6D6V - chains D and E of the 8 polymer chains in the assembly; structure by electron microscopy, 4.80 A resolution (low resolution: residue-level contacts below are approximate; hydrogen-bond / salt-bridge calls are withheld).

[Chain D]
Protein: Telomerase-associated protein 82
Source organism: Tetrahymena thermophila
UniProtKB: D2CVN6 (D2CVN6_TETTH); residue numbers follow UniProt; this construct covers 1-701
Amino-acid sequence (701 residues; row label = number of the first residue in the row):
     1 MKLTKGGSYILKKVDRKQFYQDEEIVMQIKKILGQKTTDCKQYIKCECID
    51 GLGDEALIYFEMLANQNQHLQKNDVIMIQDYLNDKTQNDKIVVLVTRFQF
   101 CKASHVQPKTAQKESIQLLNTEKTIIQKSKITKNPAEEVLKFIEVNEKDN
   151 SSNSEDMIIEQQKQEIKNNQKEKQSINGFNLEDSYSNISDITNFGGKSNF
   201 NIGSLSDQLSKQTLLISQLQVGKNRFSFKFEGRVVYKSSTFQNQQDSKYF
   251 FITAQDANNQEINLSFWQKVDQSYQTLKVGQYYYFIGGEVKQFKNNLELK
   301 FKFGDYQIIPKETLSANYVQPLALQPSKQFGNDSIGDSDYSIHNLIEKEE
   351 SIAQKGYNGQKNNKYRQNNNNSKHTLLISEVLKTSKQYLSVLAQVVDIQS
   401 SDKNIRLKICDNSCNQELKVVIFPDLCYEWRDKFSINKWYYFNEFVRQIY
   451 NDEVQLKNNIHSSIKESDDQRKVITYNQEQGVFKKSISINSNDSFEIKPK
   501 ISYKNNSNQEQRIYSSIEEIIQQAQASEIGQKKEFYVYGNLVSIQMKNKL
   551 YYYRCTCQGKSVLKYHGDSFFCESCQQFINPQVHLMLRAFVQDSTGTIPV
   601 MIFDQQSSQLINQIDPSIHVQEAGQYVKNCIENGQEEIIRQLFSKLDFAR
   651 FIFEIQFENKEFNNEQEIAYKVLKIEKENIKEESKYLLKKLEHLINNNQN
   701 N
Not modelled in the structure: 1-510, 698-701
Metal / ion sites: Zn2+: Cys555, Cys557, Cys572, Cys575

[Chain E]
Protein: Telomerase holoenzyme Teb2 subunit
Source organism: Tetrahymena thermophila
UniProtKB: A0A0U8TRG9 (A0A0U8TRG9_TETTH); numbering as in UniProt (aligned over 1-269)
Amino-acid sequence (269 residues; each row starts with the number of its first residue):
     1 MSNRVQGGFDNNSGNNQSAQKQQAEKIPQITVPLNCFMINQIVKAAKENP
    51 QAHSGNHYEWYGAFENAIITAKFEFLQSINDSPKIMGKLSDSTGCIEVVI
   101 QKSKMSDELPEFVQAYEIELQNNGNRHKYVRAMLKMRKNAQIQLLYFSIV
   151 NDANEISRHGLDLCLRYLQRKHGIEDFMHMTNDKAHNNHNASAQKVHYQI
   201 DRNQQPKEQVLELMRQILKHNPNDQIPKSKIIEFFQSQLNQVQINQILQQ
   251 LVSANEIFSVGSDNYLLNV
Not modelled in the structure: 1-28, 178-269
Curated features (UniProtKB/Swiss-Prot):
  - DNA-binding region: Ile69 to Ile149 (OB)

[Chain D / chain E interface]
Contacting residue pairs - 18 pairs, chain D then chain E:
  Ser594(D) with Ile30(E); Arg166(E)
  Thr595(D) with Ile30(E); Arg166(E)
  Phe648(D) with Met133(E); Tyr146(E)
  Arg650(D) with Arg158(E)
  Ile680(D) with Asn154(E); Glu155(E); Arg158(E)
  Glu683(D) with Arg158(E)
  Leu687(D) with Leu161(E); Asp162(E); Leu165(E); Arg166(E)
  Leu688(D) with Leu161(E)
  Leu691(D) with Leu165(E)
  Leu694(D) with Leu165(E)
Also at the interface, not in a pair above, chain D (15 interface residues in all): Glu518, Gly596, Asp647, Ser684, Lys690
Also at the interface, not in a pair above, chain E (13 interface residues in all): Thr31, Cys164, Gln169

[Overview]
15 residues of chain D face 13 of chain E across their interface. The Zn2+ site is built by Cys555(D),
Cys557(D), Cys572(D) and Cys575(D). UniProt lists a DNA-binding region on chain E.
Here chain D is Telomerase-associated protein 82 and chain E is Telomerase holoenzyme Teb2 subunit, both from
Tetrahymena thermophila. Entry 6D6V (CryoEM structure of Tetrahymena telomerase with telomeric DNA at 4.8
Angstrom resolution) was determined by electron microscopy.
